8J24 - chains C and G of the 5 polymer chains in the assembly; structure by electron microscopy, 2.60 A resolution.

# Chain C
Molecule: Guanine nucleotide-binding protein G(i) subunit alpha-1
From: Homo sapiens
UniProtKB: P63096 (GNAI1_HUMAN); residue numbers follow UniProt; this construct covers 1-354
Chain sequence (354 residues; numbered 1 to 354; the number before each row is that of its first residue):
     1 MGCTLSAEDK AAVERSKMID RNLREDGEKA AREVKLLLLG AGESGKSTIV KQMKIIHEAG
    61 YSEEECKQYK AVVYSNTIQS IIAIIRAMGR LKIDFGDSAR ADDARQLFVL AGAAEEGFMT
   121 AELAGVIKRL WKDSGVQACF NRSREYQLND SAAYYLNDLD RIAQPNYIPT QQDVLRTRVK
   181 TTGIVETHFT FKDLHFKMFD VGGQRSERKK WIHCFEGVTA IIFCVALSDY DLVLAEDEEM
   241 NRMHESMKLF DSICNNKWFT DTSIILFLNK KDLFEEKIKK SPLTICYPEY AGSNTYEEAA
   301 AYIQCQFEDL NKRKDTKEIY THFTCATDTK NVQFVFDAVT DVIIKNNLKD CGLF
Disordered / not traced: 1-5, 55-181, 233-239
UniProt features mapped onto this chain:
  - region: Lys35 to Thr48 (G1 motif), Asp173 to Thr181 (G2 motif), Phe196 to Arg205 (G3 motif), Ile265 to Asp272 (G4 motif), Thr324 to Thr329 (G5 motif)
  - binding site (GTP): Glu43 to Thr48, Ser151, Leu175 to Thr181, Asp200 to Gln204, Asn269 to Asp272, Ala326
  - binding site (Mg(2+)): Ser47, Thr181
  - modified residue: Arg178 (ADP-ribosylarginine), Gln204 (Deamidated glutamine), Cys351 (ADP-ribosylcysteine)
  - lipidation: Gly2 (N-myristoyl glycine), Cys3 (S-palmitoyl cysteine)
  - natural variant: Gly40 (G40C: In NEDHISB; G40R: In NEDHISB), Gly45 (G45D: In NEDHISB), Thr48 (T48I: In NEDHISB; T48K: In NEDHISB), Gln52 (Q52P: In NEDHISB), Ser75 (deletion: In NEDHISB; uncertain significance), Gln172 (deletion: In NEDHISB), Asp173 (D173V: In NEDHISB), Glu186 to Phe189 (deletion: In NEDHISB; uncertain significance), Cys224 (C224Y: In NEDHISB), Lys270 (K270N: In NEDHISB; K270R: In NEDHISB), Asp272 (D272G: In NEDHISB), Ala326 (A326P: In NEDHISB), 1 further natural variant entry in UniProt
  - mutagenesis: Gly42 (G42R: Abolishes switch to an activated conformation and dissociation from beta and gamma subunits upon GTP binding. Abolishes interaction with RGS family members), Glu116 (E116L: Enhances interaction (inactive GDP-bound) with RGS14), Gln147 (Q147L: Enhances interaction (inactive GDP-bound) with RGS14), Glu245 (E245L: Enhances interaction (inactive GDP-bound) with RGS14)

# Chain G
Molecule: scGV16
From: Homo sapiens
Chain sequence (297 residues; each row starts with the number of its first residue; note: 1 number in that range is skipped by the numbering (no residue carries it; nothing is unmodelled there); numbers below 1 keep their minus sign (Met-37 is residue -37)):
   -37 MLLVNQSHQG FNKEHTSKMV SAIVLYVLLA AAAHSAFADV QLVESGGGLV QPGGSRKLSC
    23 SASGFAFSSF GMHWVRQAPE KGLEWVAYIS SGSGTIYYAD TVKGRFTISR DDPKNTLFLQ
    83 MTSLRSEDTA MYYCVRSIYY YGSSPFDFWG QGTTLTVSS
   123 GGGGSGGGGS GGGGSDIVMT QATSSVPVTP GESVSISCRS SKSLLHSNGN TYLYWFLQRP
   183 GQSPQLLIYR MSNLASGVPD RFSGSGSGTA FTLTISRLEA EDVGVYYCMQ HLEYPLTFGA
   243 GTKLELKAAA HHHHHHHH
Disordered / not traced: -37 to 0, 123-136, 251-260
Disulfides: Cys22-Cys96

# How chain C and chain G interact
Contacting residue pairs - 13 pairs, chain C then chain G:
  Ser6(C) - His168(G)
  Ala7(C) - Leu234(G)
  Ala7(C) - Tyr236(G)
  Glu8(C) - Ser106(G)
  Glu8(C) - Tyr174(G)
  Glu8(C) - His233(G)  salt bridge
  Lys10(C) - Tyr59(G)  hydrogen bond
  Glu14(C) - Ser52(G)  hydrogen bond
  Glu14(C) - Gly56(G)
  Glu14(C) - Thr57(G)
  Arg15(C) - Ile100(G)
  Arg15(C) - Tyr101(G)
  Met18(C) - Gly54(G)
Interface residues without a listed pair, chain C (9 interface residues in all): Ala11, Ala12
Interface residues without a listed pair, chain G (16 interface residues in all): Tyr50, Ser53, Glu235

# In short
Chain C and chain G form an interface of 9 and 16 residues respectively, with 2 hydrogen bonds and 1 salt
bridge. Polar contacts include Glu8(C)-His233(G), Lys10(C)-Tyr59(G) and Glu14(C)-Ser52(G).
Here chain C is Guanine nucleotide-binding protein G(i) subunit alpha-1 and chain G is scGV16, both from Homo
sapiens. Entry 8J24 (Cryo-EM structure of FFAR2 complex bound with acetic acid) was determined by electron
microscopy together with 8J20, 8J21 and 8J22 from the same study.
